Entry 8PJK (electron microscopy, 2.40 A resolution); this record covers chains A and B of the 4 polymer chains in the assembly.

== Chain A ==
Protein: Guanine nucleotide-binding protein G(i) subunit alpha-1
Source organism: Homo sapiens
UniProt: P63096 (GNAI1_HUMAN); residues 1-354 here = UniProt positions 1-354
Sequence (354 residues; row label = number of the first residue in the row):
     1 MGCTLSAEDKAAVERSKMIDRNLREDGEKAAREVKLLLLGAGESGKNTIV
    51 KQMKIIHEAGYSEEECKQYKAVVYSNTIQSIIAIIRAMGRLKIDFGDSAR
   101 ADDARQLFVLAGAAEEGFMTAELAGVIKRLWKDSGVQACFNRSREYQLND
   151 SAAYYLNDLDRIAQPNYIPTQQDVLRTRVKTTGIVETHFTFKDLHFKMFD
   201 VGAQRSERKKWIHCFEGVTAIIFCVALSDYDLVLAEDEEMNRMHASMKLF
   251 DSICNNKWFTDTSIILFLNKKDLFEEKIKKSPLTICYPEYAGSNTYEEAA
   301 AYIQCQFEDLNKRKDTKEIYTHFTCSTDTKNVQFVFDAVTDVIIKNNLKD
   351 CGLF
Not modelled in the structure: 1-4, 54-181
Differences from the reference sequence: conflict Asn47 (Ser in P63096), Ala203 (Gly in P63096), Ala245 (Glu in P63096), Ser326 (Ala in P63096)
Small-molecule neighbours: Phosphatidylinositol-4-phosphate (T7M; (2R)-1-(heptadecanoyloxy)-3-{[(R)-hydroxy{[(1R,2R,3R,4R,5S,6R)-2,3,5,6-tetrahydroxy-4-(phosphonooxy)cyclohexyl]oxy}phosphoryl]oxy}propan-2-yl (5Z,8Z,11Z,14Z)-icosa-5,8,11,14-tetraenoate): Asp350, Cys351, Gly352
Swiss-Prot annotation at these positions:
  - region: Lys35 to Lys46, Thr48 (G1 motif), Asp173 to Thr181 (G2 motif), Phe196 to Gly202, Gln204, Arg205 (G3 motif), Ile265 to Asp272 (G4 motif), Thr324, Cys325, Thr327 to Thr329 (G5 motif)
  - binding site (GTP): Glu43 to Lys46, Thr48, Ser151, Leu175 to Thr181, Asp200 to Gly202, Gln204, Asn269 to Asp272
  - binding site (Mg(2+)): Thr181
  - modified residue: Arg178 (ADP-ribosylarginine), Gln204 (Deamidated glutamine), Cys351 (ADP-ribosylcysteine)
  - lipidation: Gly2 (N-myristoyl glycine), Cys3 (S-palmitoyl cysteine)
  - natural variant: Gly40 (G40C: In NEDHISB; G40R: In NEDHISB), Gly45 (G45D: In NEDHISB), Thr48 (T48I: In NEDHISB; T48K: In NEDHISB), Gln52 (Q52P: In NEDHISB), Ser75 (deletion: In NEDHISB; uncertain significance), Gln172 (deletion: In NEDHISB), Asp173 (D173V: In NEDHISB), Glu186 to Phe189 (deletion: In NEDHISB; uncertain significance), Cys224 (C224Y: In NEDHISB), Lys270 (K270N: In NEDHISB; K270R: In NEDHISB), Asp272 (D272G: In NEDHISB), Val332 (V332E: In NEDHISB; uncertain significance)
  - mutagenesis: Gly42 (G42R: Abolishes switch to an activated conformation and dissociation from beta and gamma subunits upon GTP binding. Abolishes interaction with RGS family members), Glu116 (E116L: Enhances interaction (inactive GDP-bound) with RGS14), Gln147 (Q147L: Enhances interaction (inactive GDP-bound) with RGS14)

== Chain B ==
Protein: Guanine nucleotide-binding protein G(I)/G(S)/G(T) subunit beta-1
Source organism: Homo sapiens
UniProt: P62873 (GBB1_HUMAN); numbering as in UniProt (aligned over 2-340)
Sequence (352 residues; row label = number of the first residue in the row; numbers below 1 keep their minus sign (Met-11 is residue -11)):
   -11 MHHHHHHHHGSSGSELDQLRQEAEQLKNQIRDARKACADATLSQITNNID
    39 PVGRIQMRTRRTLRGHLAKIYAMHWGTDSRLLVSASQDGKLIIWDSYTTN
    89 KVHAIPLRSSWVMTCAYAPSGNYVACGGLDNICSIYNLKTREGNVRVSRE
   139 LAGHTGYLSCCRFLDDNQIVTSSGDTTCALWDIETGQQTTTFTGHTGDVM
   189 SLSLAPDTRLFVSGACDASAKLWDVREGMCRQTFTGHESDINAICFFPNG
   239 NAFATGSDDATCRLFDLRADQELMTYSHDNIICGITSVSFSKSGRLLLAG
   289 YDDFNCNVWDALKADRAGVLAGHDNRVSCLGVTDDGMAVATGSWDSFLKI
   339 WN
Not modelled in the structure: -11 to 3
Differences from the reference sequence: initiating methionine (-11); expression tag (-10 to 1)
Swiss-Prot annotation at these positions:
  - modified residue: Ser2 (N-acetylserine), His266 (Phosphohistidine)
  - natural variant: Leu30 (L30F: In MRD42; uncertain significance), Arg52 (R52G: In MRD42), Gly64 (G64V: In MRD42), Asp76 (D76E: In MRD42; D76G: In MRD42), Gly77 (G77S: In MRD42), Lys78 (K78R: In MRD42), Ile80 (I80N: In MRD42; I80T: In MRD42), His91 (H91R: In MRD42; uncertain significance), Ala92 (A92T: In MRD42), Pro94 (P94S: In MRD42), Leu95 (L95P: In MRD42), Arg96 (R96L: In MRD42), 5 further natural variant entries in UniProt

== How chain A and chain B interact ==
Residue-residue contacts (55; chain A residue first):
  Ala12(A) with Asn88(B)
  Arg15(A) with Val90(B), hydrogen bond (side chain-backbone); His91(B)
  Ser16(A) with Asn88(B); Lys89(B), hydrogen bond (side chain-backbone)
  Ile19(A) with Lys89(B); Val90(B); His91(B); Ala92(B), hydrophobic
  Asp20(A) with Lys89(B), salt bridge
  Leu23(A) with Gly53(B); Leu55(B); Lys78(B); Ile80(B), hydrophobic; Lys89(B)
  Asp26(A) with Lys78(B), salt bridge
  Gly27(A) with Leu55(B)
  Thr182(A) with Asp118(B)
  Gly183(A) with Leu117(B); Asp118(B), hydrogen bond (backbone-backbone); Asn119(B)
  Ile184(A) with Trp99(B); Leu117(B); Asp118(B)
  Phe199(A) with Trp99(B), hydrophobic
  Gln204(A) with Leu117(B), hydrogen bond (side chain-backbone); Asn119(B), hydrogen bond; Gly144(B); Tyr145(B), hydrogen bond (side chain-backbone)
  Ser206(A) with Tyr145(B); Gly162(B); Asp186(B)
  Glu207(A) with Asp186(B), hydrogen bond (backbone-side chain); Cys204(B); Asp228(B)
  Lys209(A) with Asp228(B), salt bridge
  Lys210(A) with Tyr145(B); Met188(B); Cys204(B); Asp228(B), salt bridge; Asn230(B); Asp246(B), salt bridge
  Trp211(A) with Leu117(B), hydrophobic; Tyr145(B)
  His213(A) with Lys57(B); Tyr59(B), hydrogen bond; Trp332(B)
  Cys214(A) with Tyr59(B), hydrogen bond; Gln75(B); Trp99(B)
  Phe215(A) with Trp99(B), hydrophobic; Leu117(B), hydrophobic
  Glu216(A) with Lys57(B), salt bridge
  Trp258(A) with Arg314(B); Trp332(B), hydrophobic
Other interface residues (no listed pair), chain A (25 interface residues in all): Asp9, Val13
Other interface residues (no listed pair), chain B (31 interface residues in all): Ser97, Met101, Ile120, Gly131

== In short ==
25 residues of chain A face 31 of chain B across their interface, with 9 hydrogen bonds and 6 salt bridges.
Among the polar pairs are Asp20(A)-Lys89(B), Asp26(A)-Lys78(B) and Lys209(A)-Asp228(B). Ligands of chain A:
Phosphatidylinositol-4-phosphate.
Chain A is Guanine nucleotide-binding protein G(i) subunit alpha-1 and chain B is Guanine nucleotide-binding
protein G(I)/G(S)/G(T) subunit beta-1, both from Homo sapiens; the structure, ST171-bound serotonin 5-HT1A
receptor - Gi Protein Complex, was determined by electron microscopy together with 9GL2 and 8PKM from the same
study.
